Entry 8BW1 (X-ray diffraction, 3.25 A resolution); this record covers chains O and U of the 32 polymer chains in the assembly.

# Chain O
Molecule: Proteasome subunit alpha type-2
Source organism: Saccharomyces cerevisiae
UniProtKB: P23639 (PSA2_YEAST); residue numbers follow UniProt; this construct covers 1-250
Sequence (250 residues; row label = number of the first residue in the row):
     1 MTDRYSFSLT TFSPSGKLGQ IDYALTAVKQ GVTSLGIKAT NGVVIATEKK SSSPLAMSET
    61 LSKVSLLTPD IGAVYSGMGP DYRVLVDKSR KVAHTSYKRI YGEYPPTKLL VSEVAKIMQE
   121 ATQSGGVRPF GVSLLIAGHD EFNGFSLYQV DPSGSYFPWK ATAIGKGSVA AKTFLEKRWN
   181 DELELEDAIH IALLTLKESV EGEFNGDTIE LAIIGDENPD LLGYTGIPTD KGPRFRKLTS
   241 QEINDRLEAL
Curated features (UniProtKB/Swiss-Prot):
  - cross-link: Lys108 (Glycyl lysine isopeptide (Lys-Gly) (interchain with G-Cter in ubiquitin))

# Chain U
Molecule: Proteasome subunit alpha type-1
Source organism: Saccharomyces cerevisiae
UniProtKB: P21243 (PSA1_YEAST); residues -8 to 243 here correspond to UniProt positions 1-252 (UniProt number = residue number + 9)
Sequence (252 residues; each row starts with the number of its first residue; numbers below 1 keep their minus sign (Met-8 is residue -8)):
    -8 MSGAAAASAA GYDRHITIFS PEGRLYQVEY AFKATNQTNI NSLAVRGKDC TVVISQKKVP
    52 DKLLDPTTVS YIFCISRTIG MVVNGPIPDA RNAALRAKAE AAEFRYKYGY DMPCDVLAKR
   112 MANLSQIYTQ RAYMRPLGVI LTFVSVDEEL GPSIYKTDPA GYYVGYKATA TGPKQQEITT
   172 NLENHFKKSK IDHINEESWE KVVEFAITHM IDALGTEFSK NDLEVGVATK DKFFTLSAEN
   232 IEERLVAIAE QD
Disordered / not traced: -8 to 1, 243

# How chain O and chain U interact
Residue-residue contacts (63; chain O residue first):
  Asp3(O) - Tyr124(U)
  Tyr5(O) - Ile7(U)
  Tyr5(O) - Ala123(U)  hydrophobic
  Tyr5(O) - Tyr124(U)  hydrophobic
  Leu9(O) - Ile9(U)  hydrophobic
  Leu9(O) - Ala123(U)  hydrophobic
  Gln20(O) - Ile9(U)
  Gln20(O) - Phe10(U)  hydrogen bond (side chain-backbone)
  Tyr23(O) - Phe10(U)
  Tyr23(O) - Ser11(U)
  Tyr23(O) - Pro12(U)  hydrophobic
  Tyr23(O) - Gly14(U)
  Ala24(O) - Phe10(U)  hydrophobic
  Thr26(O) - Pro12(U)
  Thr26(O) - Glu13(U)
  Ala27(O) - Gly14(U)
  Ser52(O) - Tyr153(U)  hydrogen bond
  Pro54(O) - Lys158(U)  hydrogen bond (backbone-side chain)
  Pro54(O) - Glu174(U)
  Leu55(O) - Tyr157(U)
  Leu55(O) - Lys158(U)  hydrogen bond (backbone-backbone)
  Leu55(O) - Ala159(U)
  Leu55(O) - Thr170(U)
  Leu55(O) - Phe177(U)  hydrophobic
  Ala56(O) - Val155(U)  hydrophobic
  Ala56(O) - Gly156(U)
  Ala56(O) - Tyr157(U)  hydrophobic
  Met57(O) - Arg37(U)
  Met57(O) - Val155(U)
  Met57(O) - Gly156(U)  hydrogen bond (backbone-backbone)
  Met57(O) - Tyr157(U)
  Met57(O) - Lys158(U)
  Thr60(O) - Tyr146(U)
  Thr60(O) - Val155(U)
  Thr60(O) - Gly156(U)  hydrogen bond (side chain-backbone)
  Leu61(O) - Tyr153(U)  hydrophobic
  Met78(O) - Phe10(U)  hydrophobic
  Met78(O) - Leu16(U)  hydrophobic
  Pro80(O) - Gln117(U)
  Pro80(O) - Ala151(U)
  Pro80(O) - Gly152(U)
  Pro80(O) - Tyr153(U)
  Asp81(O) - Gln117(U)
  Arg83(O) - Ala113(U)  hydrogen bond (side chain-backbone)
  Arg83(O) - Asn114(U)
  Arg83(O) - Gly152(U)  hydrogen bond (side chain-backbone)
  Arg83(O) - Tyr154(U)
  Val84(O) - Asn114(U)
  Val84(O) - Gln117(U)
  Asp87(O) - Lys110(U)  salt bridge
  Asp87(O) - Asn114(U)
  Gly126(O) - Arg122(U)
  Gly126(O) - Ala123(U)  hydrogen bond (backbone-backbone)
  Val127(O) - Gln121(U)
  Val127(O) - Arg122(U)
  Arg128(O) - Thr8(U)
  Arg128(O) - Phe10(U)
  Arg128(O) - Leu16(U)
  Arg128(O) - Thr120(U)  hydrogen bond (side chain-backbone)
  Arg128(O) - Gln121(U)  hydrogen bond (backbone-backbone)
  Pro129(O) - Phe10(U)
  Phe130(O) - Gln121(U)
  Gly131(O) - Phe10(U)
Other interface residues (no listed pair), chain O (31 interface residues in all): Met1, Thr2, Ser53, Ala121
Other interface residues (no listed pair), chain U (34 interface residues in all): Thr160, Leu173

# Summary
31 residues of chain O and 34 residues of chain U are in contact, with 11 hydrogen bonds and 1 salt bridge.
Polar pairs include Asp87(O)-Lys110(U), Gln20(O)-Phe10(U) and Ser52(O)-Tyr153(U).
Here chain O is Proteasome subunit alpha type-2 and chain U is Proteasome subunit alpha type-1, both from
Saccharomyces cerevisiae. Entry 8BW1 (Yeast 20S proteasome in complex with an engineered fellutamide
derivative (C14QAL)) was determined by X-ray diffraction.
